PDB entry 5M6N | X-ray diffraction, 1.80 A resolution | chain A

# Chain A
Protein: Baculoviral IAP repeat-containing protein 2
Organism: Homo sapiens
Notes: EC 6.3.2.-; engineered mutation(s): Deletion 1-266, deletion 364-619, insertion 266 MGSSHHHHHH SSGLVPRGSHM
Reference sequence: Q13490 (BIRC2_HUMAN); residues 260-357 here correspond to UniProt positions 266-363 (UniProt number = residue number + 6)
Sequence (118 residues; numbered 240 to 357; the number before each row is that of its first residue):
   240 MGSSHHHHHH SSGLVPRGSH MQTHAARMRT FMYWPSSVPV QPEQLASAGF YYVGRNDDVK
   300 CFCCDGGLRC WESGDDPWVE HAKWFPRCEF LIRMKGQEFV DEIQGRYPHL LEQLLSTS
Unresolved in the structure: 240-256, 357
Construct notes: initiating methionine (240); expression tag (241-259)
UniProt features mapped onto this chain:
  - binding site (Zn(2+)): Cys-300, Cys-303, His-320, Cys-327
Metal / ion sites: Zn2+: Cys-300, Cys-303, His-320, Cys-327
Residues lining bound ligands: 7H9 (1-[6-[(4-fluorophenyl)methyl]-3,3-dimethyl-2H-pyrrolo[3,2-b]pyridin-1-yl]-2-[(2R,5R)-5-methyl-2-[[(3R)-3-methylmorpholin-4-yl]methyl]piperazin-4-ium-1-yl]ethanone): Val-292, Asp-297, Val-298, Lys-299, Gly-306, Leu-307, Arg-308, Cys-309, Trp-310, Glu-311, Asp-314, Glu-319, Trp-323, Phe-324

# In short
Bound to chain A: compound 7H9. Cys-300, Cys-303, His-320 and Cys-327 form the Zn2+ site. UniProt lists 4
Zn2+-binding residues.
Chain A is Baculoviral IAP repeat-containing protein 2 (Homo sapiens); the structure, Small Molecule
inhibitors of IAP, was determined by X-ray diffraction together with 5M6E, 5M6F, 5M6H, 5M6L and 5M6M from the
same study.
